Entry 6BPO (X-ray diffraction, 2.90 A resolution); this record covers chain A.

# Chain A
Molecule: Catecholate siderophore receptor Fiu
Organism: Escherichia coli (strain K12)
UniProt: P75780 (FIU_ECOLI); residue numbers follow UniProt; this construct covers 34-760
Amino-acid sequence (727 residues; row label = number of the first residue in the row):
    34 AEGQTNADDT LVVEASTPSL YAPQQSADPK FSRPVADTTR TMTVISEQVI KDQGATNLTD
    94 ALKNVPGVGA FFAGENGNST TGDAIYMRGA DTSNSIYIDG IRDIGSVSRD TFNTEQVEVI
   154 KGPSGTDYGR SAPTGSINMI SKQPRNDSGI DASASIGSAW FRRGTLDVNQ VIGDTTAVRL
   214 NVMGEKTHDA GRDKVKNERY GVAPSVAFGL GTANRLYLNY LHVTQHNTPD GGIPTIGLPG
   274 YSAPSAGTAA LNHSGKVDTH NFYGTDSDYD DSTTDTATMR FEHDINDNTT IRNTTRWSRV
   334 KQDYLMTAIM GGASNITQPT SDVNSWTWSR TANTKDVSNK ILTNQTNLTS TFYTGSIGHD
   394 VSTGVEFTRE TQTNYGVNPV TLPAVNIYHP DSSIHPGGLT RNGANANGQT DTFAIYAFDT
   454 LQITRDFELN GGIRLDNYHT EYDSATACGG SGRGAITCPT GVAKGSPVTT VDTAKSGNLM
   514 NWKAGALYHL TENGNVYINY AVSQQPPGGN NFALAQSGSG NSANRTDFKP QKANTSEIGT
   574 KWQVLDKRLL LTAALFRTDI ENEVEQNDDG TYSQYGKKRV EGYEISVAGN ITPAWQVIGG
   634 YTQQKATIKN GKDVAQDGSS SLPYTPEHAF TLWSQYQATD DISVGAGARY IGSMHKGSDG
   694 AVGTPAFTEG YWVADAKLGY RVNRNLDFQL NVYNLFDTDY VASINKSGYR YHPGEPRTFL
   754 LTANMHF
Disordered / not traced: 34-49
Disulfides: Cys-481/Cys-491
Curated features (UniProtKB/Swiss-Prot):
  - motif: Arg-743 to Phe-760 (TonB C-terminal box)
Reported in the primary citation:
  - mutagenesis - E108A: abolished growth
  - mutagenesis - F105A, T113W, S139W, R142A: decreased growth

# Overview
From the paper: F105A, T113W and S139W, among others, reduce growth; E108A abolishes growth.
Chain A is Catecholate siderophore receptor Fiu (Escherichia coli (strain K12)); the structure, The crystal
structure of the Ferric-Catecholate import receptor Fiu from K12 E. coli: Closed form (P1), was determined by
X-ray diffraction together with 6BPM and 6BPN from the same study.
